8DIU - chains D and A of the 9 polymer chains in the assembly; structure by electron microscopy, 2.61 A resolution.

Chain D (and A):
Name: hemagglutinin
From: Influenza A virus
Notes: chain A of this document is another copy of the same molecule, construct and numbering; everything in this record applies to it too
Sequence (576 residues; numbered -22 to 553; the number before each row is that of its first residue; numbers below 1 keep their minus sign (Met-22 is residue -22)):
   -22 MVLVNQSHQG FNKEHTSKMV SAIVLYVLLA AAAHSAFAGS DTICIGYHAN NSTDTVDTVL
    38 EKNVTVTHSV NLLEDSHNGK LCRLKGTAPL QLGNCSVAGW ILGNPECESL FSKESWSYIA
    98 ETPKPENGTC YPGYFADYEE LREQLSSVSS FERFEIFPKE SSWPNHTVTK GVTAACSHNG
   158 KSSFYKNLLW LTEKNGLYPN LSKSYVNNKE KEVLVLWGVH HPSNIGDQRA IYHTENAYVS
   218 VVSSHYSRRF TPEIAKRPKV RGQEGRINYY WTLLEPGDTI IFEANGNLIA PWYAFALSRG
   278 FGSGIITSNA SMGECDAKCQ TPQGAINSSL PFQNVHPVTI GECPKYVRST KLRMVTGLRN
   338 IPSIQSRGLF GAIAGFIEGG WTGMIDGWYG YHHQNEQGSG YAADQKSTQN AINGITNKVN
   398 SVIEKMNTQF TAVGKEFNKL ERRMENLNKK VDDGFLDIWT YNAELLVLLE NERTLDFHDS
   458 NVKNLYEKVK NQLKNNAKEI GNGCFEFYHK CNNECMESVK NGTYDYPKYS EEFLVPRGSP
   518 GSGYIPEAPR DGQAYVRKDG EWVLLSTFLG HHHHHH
Disordered / not traced: -22 to 16, 341-344, 510-553
Cystine bridges: Cys21-Cys481, Cys59-Cys292, Cys72-Cys84, Cys107-Cys153, Cys296-Cys320, Cys488-Cys492
Covalently attached groups: N-acetylglucosamine (NAG) linked to Asn28, Asn40, Asn71, Asn104, Asn142, Asn177, Asn286, Asn304, Asn498

How chain D and chain A interact:
Residue-residue contacts - 49 pairs, chain D then chain A:
  Val36(D) - Asn394(A)  hydrogen bond (backbone-side chain)
  Val36(D) - Lys395(A)
  Leu37(D) - Gly391(A)
  Leu37(D) - Asn394(A)
  Leu37(D) - Lys395(A)
  Leu37(D) - Phe454(A)  hydrophobic
  Glu38(D) - Asn394(A)
  Lys233(D) - Val219(A)
  Lys233(D) - Ile258(A)
  Arg234(D) - Val219(A)
  Arg234(D) - Ser224(A)
  Pro235(D) - Ser220(A)
  Pro235(D) - Thr256(A)
  Val237(D) - Ser221(A)
  Arg243(D) - Ser221(A)
  Gly345(D) - Asn461(A)  hydrogen bond (backbone-side chain)
  Leu346(D) - Phe347(A)
  Leu346(D) - Ser457(A)  hydrogen bond (backbone-side chain)
  Leu417(D) - Asp114(A)
  Leu417(D) - Glu117(A)
  Glu418(D) - Glu117(A)
  Arg419(D) - Glu117(A)  hydrogen bond (backbone-side chain)
  Arg419(D) - Gln121(A)
  Arg419(D) - Ser124(A)  hydrogen bond
  Arg419(D) - Arg276(A)
  Arg420(D) - Glu116(A)
  Arg420(D) - Glu117(A)  salt bridge
  Arg420(D) - Glu120(A)
  Arg420(D) - Lys412(A)
  Arg420(D) - Glu413(A)  hydrogen bond (side chain-backbone)
  Arg420(D) - Phe414(A)
  Arg420(D) - Glu418(A)  salt bridge
  Asn423(D) - Glu120(A)  hydrogen bond
  Asn423(D) - Lys412(A)
  Leu424(D) - Asn425(A)
  Lys427(D) - Asn425(A)
  Lys427(D) - Asp429(A)  salt bridge
  Gly431(D) - Phe432(A)
  Phe432(D) - Phe432(A)  hydrophobic
  Asp434(D) - Thr405(A)
  Ile435(D) - Phe432(A)  hydrophobic
  Ile435(D) - Ile435(A)  hydrophobic
  Tyr438(D) - Lys402(A)
  Tyr438(D) - Met403(A)
  Tyr438(D) - Asn439(A)
  Tyr438(D) - Leu443(A)
  Glu441(D) - Lys402(A)  salt bridge
  Glu449(D) - Arg450(A)  salt bridge
  Arg450(D) - Arg450(A)
Interface residues without a listed pair, chain D (36 interface residues in all): Thr35, Lys39, Glu230, Ala232, Phe347, Gly348, Lys416, Val428, Leu442, Leu446, Asp453
Interface residues without a listed pair, chain A (43 interface residues in all): Ser217, Arg226, Trp248, Glu260, Ser398, Leu424, Val428, Trp436, Glu447

Overview:
The interface between chain D and chain A involves 36 residues on one side and 43 on the other, with 7
hydrogen bonds and 5 salt bridges. Polar pairs include Arg420(D)-Glu117(A), Arg420(D)-Glu418(A) and
Lys427(D)-Asp429(A).
Both chains are hemagglutinin (Influenza A virus). Entry 8DIU (Cryo-EM structure of influenza A virus
A/Bayern/7/1995 hemagglutinin bound to CR6261 Fab) was determined by electron microscopy.
